PDB entry 1RTL | X-ray diffraction, 2.75 A resolution | chains A and C of the 4 polymer chains in the assembly

Chain A:
Molecule: NS3 protease/helicase
Source organism: Hepatitis C virus
Notes: fragment: Protease domain
UniProtKB: Q91RS4 (Q91RS4_9HEPC); residue numbers follow UniProt; this construct covers 1-181
Chain sequence (200 residues; each row starts with the number of its first residue; numbers below 1 keep their minus sign (Met-10 is residue -10)):
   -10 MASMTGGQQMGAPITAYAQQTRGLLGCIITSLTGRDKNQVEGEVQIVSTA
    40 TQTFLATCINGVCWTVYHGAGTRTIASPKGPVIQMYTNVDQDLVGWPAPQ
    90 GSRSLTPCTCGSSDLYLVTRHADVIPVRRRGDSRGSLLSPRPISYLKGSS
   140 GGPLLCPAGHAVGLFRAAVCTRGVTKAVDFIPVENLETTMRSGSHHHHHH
Disordered / not traced: -10 to 0, 181-189
Glycans and other covalent adducts: compound CPX linked to Ser139
Differences from the reference sequence: cloning artifact (-10 to 0); engineered mutation Thr164 (Ala in Q91RS4); expression tag (182-189)
Metal / ion sites: Zn2+: Cys97, Cys99, Cys145
Small-molecule neighbours: CPX (N-[(2R,3S)-1-((2S)-2-{[(cyclopentylamino)carbonyl]amino}-3-methylbutanoyl)-2-(1-formyl-1-cyclobutyl)pyrrolidinyl]cyclopropanecarboxamide): Gln41, Thr42, Phe43, Val55, His57, Gly58, Arg123, Ile132, Leu135, Lys136, Gly137, Ser138, Phe154, Arg155, Ala156, Ala157, Val158, Cys159, Asp168

Chain C:
Molecule: NS4A cofactor
Chain sequence (23 residues; row label = number of the first residue in the row):
    19 KKGSVVIVGRIVLSGKPAIIPKK
Disordered / not traced: 19, 41
Differences from the reference sequence: cloning artifact (19-20, 40-41)

Chain A / chain C interface:
Residue-residue contacts (64; chain A residue first):
  Ile3(A) with Leu31(C), hydrophobic
  Thr4(A) with Val30(C); Leu31(C); Gly33(C)
  Ala5(A) with Ile29(C), hydrophobic; Val30(C); Leu31(C), hydrophobic
  Tyr6(A) with Arg28(C); Ile29(C); Val30(C), hydrogen bond (backbone-backbone)
  Ala7(A) with Arg28(C)
  Gln8(A) with Gly27(C); Arg28(C), hydrogen bond (backbone-backbone)
  Gln9(A) with Val26(C)
  Thr10(A) with Ile25(C); Val26(C), hydrogen bond (backbone-backbone); Gly27(C), hydrogen bond (side chain-backbone); Arg28(C)
  Arg11(A) with Val24(C); Ile25(C); Val26(C), hydrogen bond (backbone-backbone)
  Cys16(A) with Val24(C); Val26(C), hydrophobic
  Thr19(A) with Val24(C)
  Ser20(A) with Gly21(C); Ser22(C), hydrogen bond (backbone-backbone); Val24(C)
  Gln28(A) with Arg28(C), hydrogen bond (backbone-side chain)
  Glu30(A) with Arg28(C)
  Gly31(A) with Ile29(C); Val30(C)
  Glu32(A) with Ile29(C); Val30(C); Leu31(C), hydrogen bond (side chain-backbone); Ser32(C), hydrogen bond
  Val33(A) with Arg28(C); Ile29(C), hydrogen bond (backbone-backbone)
  Gln34(A) with Ile25(C); Gly27(C); Arg28(C)
  Ile35(A) with Val24(C); Ile25(C); Val26(C), hydrogen bond (backbone-backbone); Gly27(C), hydrogen bond (backbone-backbone); Arg28(C)
  Val36(A) with Val23(C), hydrophobic; Val24(C)
  Ser37(A) with Val23(C); Val24(C), hydrogen bond (backbone-backbone); Val26(C)
  Arg62(A) with Gly21(C); Val23(C)
  Thr63(A) with Ser22(C), hydrogen bond; Val23(C), hydrogen bond (backbone-backbone)
  Ile64(A) with Val23(C)
  Ala65(A) with Ser22(C); Val23(C), hydrogen bond (backbone-backbone); Val24(C), hydrophobic
  Pro70(A) with Ser22(C)
  Trp85(A) with Val23(C), hydrophobic
  Pro88(A) with Ile25(C), hydrophobic
  Val107(A) with Ile29(C), hydrophobic
  Thr108(A) with Ile29(C)
  Arg109(A) with Ile29(C)
Interface residues without a listed pair, chain A (40 interface residues in all): Gly23, Asp25, Val29, Leu44, Ala59, Arg92, Leu94, Ala111, Leu144
Interface residues without a listed pair, chain C (14 interface residues in all): Lys20

In short:
The interface between chain A and chain C involves 40 residues on one side and 14 on the other, with 16
hydrogen bonds. Polar contacts include Thr10(A)-Gly27(C), Gln28(A)-Arg28(C) and Glu32(A)-Leu31(C). Covalently
linked compound CPX: at Ser139(A). Cys97(A), Cys99(A) and Cys145(A) coordinate Zn2+.
Here chain A is NS3 protease/helicase (Hepatitis C virus) and chain C is NS4A cofactor. Entry 1RTL (Crystal
structure of hcv NS3 protease domain: NS4A peptide complex with covalently bound pyrrolidine-5,5-translactam
inhibitor) was determined by X-ray diffraction.
